4QIJ - chains D and F of the 6 polymer chains in the assembly; structure by X-ray diffraction, 2.20 A resolution.

# Chain D (and F)
Molecule: 1,4-Dihydroxy-2-naphthoyl-CoA synthase
Source organism: Mycobacterium tuberculosis H37Rv
Notes: EC 4.1.3.36; chain F of this document is another copy of the same molecule, construct and numbering; everything in this record applies to it too
UniProtKB: P9WNP5 (MENB_MYCTU); residue numbers follow UniProt; this construct covers 1-314
Sequence (334 residues; row label = number of the first residue in the row; numbers below 1 keep their minus sign (Met-19 is residue -19)):
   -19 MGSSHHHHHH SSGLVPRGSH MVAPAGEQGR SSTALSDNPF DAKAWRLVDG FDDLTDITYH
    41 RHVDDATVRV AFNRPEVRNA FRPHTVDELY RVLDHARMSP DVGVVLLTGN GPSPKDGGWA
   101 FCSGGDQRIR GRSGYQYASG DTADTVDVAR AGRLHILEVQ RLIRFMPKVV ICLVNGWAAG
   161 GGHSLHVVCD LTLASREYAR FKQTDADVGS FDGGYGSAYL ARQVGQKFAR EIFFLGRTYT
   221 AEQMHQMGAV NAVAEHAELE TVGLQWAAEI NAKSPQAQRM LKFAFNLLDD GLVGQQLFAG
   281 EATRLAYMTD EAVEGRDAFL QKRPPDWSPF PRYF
Not modelled in the structure: -19 to 17 (chain F: -19 to 16)
Sequence notes: expression tag (-19 to 0)
Small-molecule neighbours:
  - 1-hydroxy-2-naphthoyl-CoA (1HA), molecule 1: Glu56, Val57, Arg58, Ala60, Phe61, Lys95, Asp96, Ser103, Gly104, Gly105, Asp106, Gln107, Arg108, Tyr115, Leu134, Ile136, Leu137, Trp157, Ala159, Gly160, Gly161, Lys182, Thr184, Asp185, Val188, Ser190, Phe191, Asp192
  - 1-hydroxy-2-naphthoyl-CoA (1HA), molecule 2: Thr283, Tyr287, Phe299, Lys302
UniProt features mapped onto this chain:
  - binding site (substrate): Arg58, Lys95, Ser103 to Gln107, Tyr115, Trp157 to Gly161, Thr184, Ser190, Tyr287, Lys302
  - site (Important for catalysis): Tyr115, Asp185, Tyr287
  - mutagenesis: Arg133 (R133A: Loss of DHNA-CoA synthase activity), Asp185 (D185E: Nearly abolishes DHNA-CoA synthase activity; D185G/N: Loss of DHNA-CoA synthase activity), Ser190 (S190A: Reduces affinity for substrate. Nearly abolishes DHNA-CoA synthase activity), Asp192 (D192N: Loss of DHNA-CoA synthase activity), Tyr287 (Y287F: Loss of DHNA-CoA synthase activity)

# Chain D / chain F interface
Residue-residue contacts - 63 pairs, chain D then chain F:
  Arg144(D) - Arg210(F)
  Val149(D) - Phe214(F)  hydrophobic
  His166(D) - Lys207(F)  hydrogen bond (backbone-side chain)
  Val167(D) - Lys207(F)
  Cys169(D) - Lys207(F)  hydrogen bond (backbone-side chain)
  Asp170(D) - Lys207(F)
  Asp170(D) - Arg210(F)  salt bridge
  Leu171(D) - Lys207(F)
  Leu171(D) - Arg210(F)
  Leu171(D) - Glu211(F)
  Leu171(D) - Leu215(F)  hydrophobic
  Thr172(D) - Lys207(F)  hydrogen bond
  Tyr199(D) - Gln206(F)
  Tyr199(D) - Arg210(F)  hydrogen bond
  Arg202(D) - Gly205(F)
  Arg202(D) - Gln206(F)  hydrogen bond (backbone-backbone)
  Gln203(D) - Gly205(F)
  Gln203(D) - Gln206(F)
  Gln203(D) - Lys207(F)
  His225(D) - Phe208(F)
  Gly228(D) - Lys207(F)
  Gly228(D) - Phe208(F)
  Ala229(D) - Lys207(F)
  Val230(D) - Phe208(F)
  Asn231(D) - Lys207(F)  hydrogen bond (side chain-backbone)
  Asn231(D) - Phe208(F)
  Asn231(D) - Glu211(F)  hydrogen bond
  Trp246(D) - Glu211(F)
  Trp246(D) - Leu215(F)  hydrophobic
  Trp246(D) - Arg217(F)
  Glu249(D) - Leu215(F)
  Glu249(D) - Arg217(F)  salt bridge
  Ile250(D) - Phe214(F)
  Ile250(D) - Leu215(F)  hydrophobic
  Lys253(D) - Ala186(F)
  Lys253(D) - Asp187(F)  salt bridge
  Lys253(D) - Phe214(F)
  Lys253(D) - Leu215(F)  hydrogen bond (side chain-backbone)
  Lys253(D) - Gly216(F)
  Ser254(D) - Ala186(F)  hydrogen bond (backbone-backbone)
  Ser254(D) - Gly189(F)
  Ala257(D) - Ala186(F)  hydrophobic
  Ala257(D) - Ser190(F)
  Gln258(D) - Ala186(F)
  Gln258(D) - Phe214(F)  hydrogen bond (side chain-backbone)
  Met260(D) - Phe191(F)  hydrophobic
  Leu261(D) - Phe191(F)  hydrophobic
  Leu261(D) - Phe213(F)  hydrophobic
  Leu261(D) - Phe214(F)  hydrophobic
  Lys262(D) - Phe214(F)
  Ala264(D) - Gly193(F)
  Phe265(D) - Ser197(F)
  Phe265(D) - Gln206(F)
  Phe265(D) - Ala209(F)
  Phe265(D) - Arg210(F)
  Phe265(D) - Phe213(F)  hydrophobic
  Asn266(D) - Arg210(F)  hydrogen bond
  Leu268(D) - Arg202(F)
  Asp269(D) - Arg202(F)  salt bridge
  Asp269(D) - Gln206(F)  hydrogen bond
  Tyr313(D) - Ser113(F)
  Tyr313(D) - Ala131(F)  hydrophobic
  Phe314(D) - Arg133(F)  hydrogen bond (backbone-side chain)
Interface residues without a listed pair, chain D (35 interface residues in all): Gln245, Phe278
Interface residues without a listed pair, chain F (28 interface residues in all): Gly132, Asp192, Ala198, Ala201, Val204

# In short
Chain D and chain F form an interface of 35 and 28 residues respectively; the contacts include 13 hydrogen
bonds and 4 salt bridges. Polar contacts include Asp170(D)-Arg210(F), Glu249(D)-Arg217(F) and
Lys253(D)-Asp187(F). Ligands of chain D: 1-hydroxy-2-naphthoyl-CoA.
Both chains are 1,4-Dihydroxy-2-naphthoyl-CoA synthase (Mycobacterium tuberculosis H37Rv). Entry 4QIJ (Crystal
structure of MenB from Mycobacteria tuberculosis in complex with 1-HNA-CoA) was determined by X-ray
diffraction, deposited together with 4QII.
